4ECU - chains A and P of the 3 polymer chains in the assembly; structure by X-ray diffraction, 1.95 A resolution.

[Chain A]
Molecule: DNA polymerase eta
From: Homo sapiens
Notes: EC 2.7.7.7; fragment: Catalytic core
UniProtKB: Q9Y253 (POLH_HUMAN); residues 1-432 here = UniProt positions 1-432
Amino-acid sequence (435 residues; row label = number of the first residue in the row; numbers below 1 keep their minus sign (Gly-2 is residue -2)):
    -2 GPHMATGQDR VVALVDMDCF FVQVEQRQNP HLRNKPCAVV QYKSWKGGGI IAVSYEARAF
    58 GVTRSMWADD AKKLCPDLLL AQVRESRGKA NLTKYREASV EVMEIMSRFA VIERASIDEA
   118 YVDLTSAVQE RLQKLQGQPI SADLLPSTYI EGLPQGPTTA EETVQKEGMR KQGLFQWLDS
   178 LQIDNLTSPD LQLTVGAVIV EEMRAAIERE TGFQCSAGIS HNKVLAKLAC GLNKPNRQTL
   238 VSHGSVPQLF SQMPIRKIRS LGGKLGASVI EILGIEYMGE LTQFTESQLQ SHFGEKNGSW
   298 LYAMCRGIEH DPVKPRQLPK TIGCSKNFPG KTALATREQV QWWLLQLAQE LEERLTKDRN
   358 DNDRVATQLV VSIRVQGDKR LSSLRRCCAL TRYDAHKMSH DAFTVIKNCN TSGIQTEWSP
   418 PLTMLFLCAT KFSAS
Unresolved in the structure: 155-159
Sequence notes: expression tag (-2 to 0)
Bound ions: Mg2+ site 1: Asp13, Asp115, Glu116 (together with 2'-deoxyadenosine 5'-triphosphate) (shared with DT8(P), DA9(P) of chain P); Ca2+: Asp13, Met14, Asp115 (together with 2'-deoxyadenosine 5'-triphosphate); Mg2+ site 2: Asp13, Met14, Asp115 (together with diphosphate) (shared with DA9(P) of chain P)
Residues lining bound ligands:
  - : Asp13, Met14, Asp15, Asp115, Lys231
  - diphosphate / 2'-deoxyadenosine 5'-triphosphate: Asp13, Met14, Asp15, Cys16, Phe17, Phe18, Ile48, Ala49, Tyr52, Arg55, Arg61, Ile114, Asp115, Glu116, Lys231
Reported in the primary citation:
  - mutagenesis - S113A: unchanged catalytic activity

[Chain P]
Molecule: 9-nt DNA strand
Sequence (9 nucleotides; each row starts with the number of its first residue):
     1 AGCGTCATA
Bound ions: Mg2+ site 1: DT8, DA9 (together with 2'-deoxyadenosine 5'-triphosphate) (shared with Asp13(A), Asp115(A), Glu116(A) of chain A); Mg2+ site 2: DA9 (together with diphosphate) (shared with Asp13(A), Met14(A), Asp115(A) of chain A)

[How chain A and chain P interact]
Residue-residue contacts (32; chain A residue first):
  Asp13(A) - DA9(P)  phosphate contact
  Phe17(A) - DA9(P)  hydrogen bond to the phosphate
  Phe18(A) - DA9(P)  hydrogen bond to the phosphate
  Ile48(A) - DA9(P)  sugar contact
  Ala49(A) - DA9(P)  phosphate contact
  Arg61(A) - DA9(P)  base contact
  Ser113(A) - DT8(P)  phosphate contact
  Ile114(A) - DA9(P)  sugar contact
  Asp115(A) - DT8(P)  phosphate contact
  Asp115(A) - DA9(P)  phosphate contact
  Glu116(A) - DT8(P)  phosphate contact
  Lys224(A) - DA7(P)  phosphate contact
  Lys224(A) - DT8(P)  salt bridge to the phosphate
  Ile255(A) - DA7(P)  phosphate contact
  Arg256(A) - DA7(P)  phosphate contact
  Ser257(A) - DC6(P)  phosphate contact
  Ser257(A) - DA7(P)  hydrogen bond to the phosphate
  Leu258(A) - DA7(P)  hydrogen bond to the phosphate
  Gly259(A) - DA7(P)  hydrogen bond to the phosphate
  Gly260(A) - DC6(P)  phosphate contact
  Gly260(A) - DA7(P)  phosphate contact
  Lys261(A) - DT5(P)  salt bridge to the phosphate
  Lys261(A) - DC6(P)  hydrogen bond to the phosphate
  Leu262(A) - DC6(P)  hydrogen bond to the phosphate
  Arg377(A) - DC3(P)  phosphate contact
  Arg377(A) - DG4(P)  salt bridge to the phosphate
  Leu381(A) - DC3(P)  phosphate contact
  Arg382(A) - DG2(P)  sugar contact
  Arg382(A) - DC3(P)  hydrogen bond to the phosphate
  Arg382(A) - DG4(P)  hydrogen bond to the base
  Arg383(A) - DG2(P)  phosphate contact
  Cys384(A) - DG2(P)  hydrogen bond to the phosphate
Other interface residues (no listed pair), chain A (28 interface residues in all): Cys16, Leu378, Ser379, Ser380
Other interface residues (no listed pair), chain P (9 interface residues in all): DA1

[In short]
The interface between chain A and chain P involves 28 residues on one side and 9 on the other, with 10
hydrogen bonds and 3 salt bridges. Polar pairs include Arg382(A)-DG4(P), Phe17(A)-DA9(P) and Phe18(A)-DA9(P).
Chain A binds compounds CA/MG and diphosphate / 2'-deoxyadenosine 5'-triphosphate. From the paper: S113A of
chain A leaves catalytic activity unchanged.
Chain A is DNA polymerase eta (Homo sapiens) and chain P is a 9-nt DNA strand; the structure, Human DNA
polymerase eta - DNA ternary complex: Reaction in the AT crystal at pH 7.0 ..., was determined by X-ray
diffraction together with 4ECQ, 4ECR, 4ECS, 4ECT, 4ECV, 4ECW and 10 further entries from the same study.
